2ZH8 - chains B and A; structure by X-ray diffraction, 2.65 A resolution.

[Chain B]
Molecule: tRNA
Sequence (34 nucleotides; row label = number of the first residue in the row):
     1 GGCCCGGGGCGGUUCGAUUCCGCCCUGGGCCAGC

[Chain A]
Name: CCA-adding enzyme
From: Archaeoglobus fulgidus
Notes: EC 2.7.7.25, 2.7.7.21
UniProtKB: O28126 (CCA_ARCFU); numbering as in UniProt (aligned over 1-437)
Chain sequence (437 residues; numbered 1 to 437; the number before each row is that of its first residue):
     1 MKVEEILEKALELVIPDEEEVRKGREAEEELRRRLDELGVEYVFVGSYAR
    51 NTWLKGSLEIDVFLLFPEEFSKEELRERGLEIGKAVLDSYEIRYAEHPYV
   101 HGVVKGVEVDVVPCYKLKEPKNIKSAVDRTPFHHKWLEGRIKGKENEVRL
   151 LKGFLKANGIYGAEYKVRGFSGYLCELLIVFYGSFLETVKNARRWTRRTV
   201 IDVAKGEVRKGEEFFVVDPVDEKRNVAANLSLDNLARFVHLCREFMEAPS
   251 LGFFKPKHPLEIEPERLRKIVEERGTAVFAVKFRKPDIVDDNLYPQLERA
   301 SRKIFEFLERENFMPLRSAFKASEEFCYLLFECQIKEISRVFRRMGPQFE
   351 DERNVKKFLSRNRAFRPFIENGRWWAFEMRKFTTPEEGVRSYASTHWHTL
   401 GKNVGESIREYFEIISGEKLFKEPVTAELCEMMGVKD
Curated features (UniProtKB/Swiss-Prot):
  - binding site (ATP): Ser47, Arg50, His133, Lys152, Tyr161
  - binding site (CTP): Ser47, Arg50, His133, Lys152, Tyr161
  - binding site (Mg(2+)): Glu59, Asp61, Asp110
What the authors report for this chain:
  - contacts within the chain: Glu96-Ala126
  - mutagenesis - R224A: decreased catalytic activity on mini-D73U74
  - mutagenesis - R224A: decreased catalytic activity on mini-D73N74
  - mutagenesis - R224A: decreased catalytic activity on mini-D73U74C75
  - mutagenesis - R224A: decreased catalytic activity on mini-D73C74U75
  - mutagenesis - R224A: unchanged catalytic activity on mini-D73C74C75

[Chain B / chain A interface]
Pairs across the interface - 54 pairs, chain B then chain A:
  G1(B) - Tyr165(A)  base contact
  G1(B) - Asn292(A)  hydrogen bond to the sugar
  G1(B) - Gln296(A)  hydrogen bond to the sugar
  G1(B) - Lys402(A)  salt bridge to the phosphate
  G2(B) - Tyr165(A)  base contact
  G2(B) - Pro295(A)  sugar contact
  G2(B) - Gln296(A)  sugar contact
  G2(B) - Arg299(A)  phosphate contact
  G2(B) - Gly401(A)  phosphate contact
  G2(B) - Lys402(A)  hydrogen bond to the phosphate
  C3(B) - Arg299(A)  salt bridge to the phosphate
  C3(B) - Arg302(A)  salt bridge to the phosphate
  U14(B) - Arg344(A)  salt bridge to the phosphate
  U14(B) - Arg361(A)  salt bridge to the phosphate
  C15(B) - Met345(A)  hydrogen bond to the base
  C15(B) - Gly346(A)  base contact
  C15(B) - Pro347(A)  base contact
  C15(B) - Asn354(A)  hydrogen bond to the sugar
  C15(B) - Lys357(A)  sugar contact
  C15(B) - Phe358(A)  sugar contact
  C15(B) - Arg361(A)  salt bridge to the phosphate
  C15(B) - Arg363(A)  salt bridge to the phosphate
  G16(B) - Asn354(A)  sugar contact
  G16(B) - Lys357(A)  salt bridge to the phosphate
  C21(B) - Arg310(A)  hydrogen bond to the phosphate
  C21(B) - His396(A)  hydrogen bond to the sugar
  G22(B) - Lys303(A)  salt bridge to the phosphate
  G22(B) - Arg310(A)  salt bridge to the phosphate
  G22(B) - Tyr392(A)  hydrogen bond to the phosphate
  G22(B) - His396(A)  phosphate contact
  C23(B) - His398(A)  salt bridge to the phosphate
  C23(B) - Thr399(A)  phosphate contact
  C24(B) - His398(A)  salt bridge to the phosphate
  C31(B) - Tyr165(A)  hydrogen bond to the base
  C31(B) - Arg224(A)  salt bridge to the phosphate
  C31(B) - Ala228(A)  sugar contact
  C31(B) - Asn229(A)  hydrogen bond to the sugar
  A32(B) - Ala163(A)  sugar contact
  A32(B) - Glu164(A)  sugar contact
  A32(B) - Tyr165(A)  sugar contact
  A32(B) - Arg224(A)  salt bridge to the phosphate
  A32(B) - Asn229(A)  sugar contact
  A32(B) - Asp291(A)  hydrogen bond to the sugar
  G33(B) - Tyr94(A)  sugar contact
  G33(B) - Ala95(A)  hydrogen bond to the base
  G33(B) - Glu96(A)  base contact
  G33(B) - Tyr99(A)  sugar contact
  G33(B) - Asp291(A)  sugar contact
  C34(B) - Asp61(A)  phosphate contact
  C34(B) - Phe63(A)  sugar contact
  C34(B) - Tyr99(A)  sugar contact
  C34(B) - Asp110(A)  phosphate contact
  C34(B) - Val112(A)  sugar contact
  C34(B) - Thr130(A)  base contact
Also at the interface, not in a pair above, chain B (15 interface residues in all): U13
Also at the interface, not in a pair above, chain A (42 interface residues in all): Ser171, Val226, Arg373, Asn403

[In short]
The interface between chain B and chain A involves 15 residues on one side and 42 on the other, with 12
hydrogen bonds and 14 salt bridges. Polar contacts include C15(B)-Met345(A), C31(B)-Tyr165(A) and
G33(B)-Ala95(A). From the paper: R224A of chain A reduces catalytic activity on mini-D73U74; contacts within
the chain involving Glu96(A) and Ala126(A).
Chain B is tRNA and chain A is CCA-adding enzyme (Archaeoglobus fulgidus); the structure, Complex structure of
AFCCA with tRNAminiDGC, was determined by X-ray diffraction, deposited together with 2ZH1, 2ZH2, 2ZH3, 2ZH4,
2ZH6, 2ZH7 and 3 further entries.
